Entry 7LXM (electron microscopy, 3.41 A resolution); this record covers chains A and B of the 12 polymer chains in the assembly.

# Chain A
Protein: HIV-1 Env glycoprotein gp120
Source organism: Human immunodeficiency virus 1
Sequence (493 residues; row label = number of the first residue in the row; note: 27 numbers in that range are skipped by the numbering (no residue carries them; nothing is unmodelled there); numbers below 1 keep their minus sign (Met-4 is residue -4)):
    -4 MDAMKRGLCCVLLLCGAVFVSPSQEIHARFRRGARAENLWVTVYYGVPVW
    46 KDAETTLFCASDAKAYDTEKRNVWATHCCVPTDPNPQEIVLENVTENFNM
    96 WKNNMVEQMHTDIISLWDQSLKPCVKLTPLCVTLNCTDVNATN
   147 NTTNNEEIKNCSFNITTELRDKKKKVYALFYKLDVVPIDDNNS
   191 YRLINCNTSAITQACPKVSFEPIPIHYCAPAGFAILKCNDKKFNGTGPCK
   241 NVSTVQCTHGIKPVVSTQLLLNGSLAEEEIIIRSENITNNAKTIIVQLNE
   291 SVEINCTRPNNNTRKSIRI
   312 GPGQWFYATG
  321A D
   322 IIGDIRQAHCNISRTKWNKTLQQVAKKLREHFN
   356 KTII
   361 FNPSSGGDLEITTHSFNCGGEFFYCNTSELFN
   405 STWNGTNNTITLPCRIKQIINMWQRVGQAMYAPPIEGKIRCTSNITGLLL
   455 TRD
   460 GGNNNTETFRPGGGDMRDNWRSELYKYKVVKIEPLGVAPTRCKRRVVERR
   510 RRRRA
Unresolved in the structure: -4 to 31, 147-151, 405-409, 460-462, 505-514
Disulfide bonds: Cys54-Cys74, Cys119-Cys205, Cys126-Cys196, Cys131-Cys157, Cys218-Cys247, Cys228-Cys239, Cys296-Cys331, Cys378-Cys445, Cys385-Cys418
Glycans and other covalent adducts: N-acetylglucosamine (NAG) linked to Asn88, Asn130, Asn160, Asn197, Asn234, Asn241, Asn262, Asn276, Asn289, Asn295, Asn301, Asn386, Asn392, Asn448; glycan linked to Asn138, Asn332
Reported in the primary citation:
  - post-translational modification sites: Asn138, Asn332
  - contacts within the chain: Arg308-Trp316 (cation-pi contact), Trp316-Tyr318 (hydrophobic contact)

# Chain B
Protein: HIV-1 Env glycoprotein gp41
Source organism: Human immunodeficiency virus 1
Sequence (153 residues; row label = number of the first residue in the row):
   512 AVGIGAVFLGFLGAAGSTMGAASMTLTVQARNLLSGIVQQQSNLLRAPEC
   562 QQHLLQLTVWGIKQLQARVLAVERYLKDQQLLGIWGCSGKLICCTNVPWN
   612 SSWSNKSQDEIWDNMTWMEWDKEINNYTDIIYSLIEESQNQQEKNEQELL
   662 ALD
Unresolved in the structure: 512-521, 546-566, 661-664
Disulfide bonds: Cys598-Cys604
Glycans and other covalent adducts: N-acetylglucosamine (NAG) linked to Asn611

# Interface between chain A and chain B
Residue-residue contacts (92):
  Leu34(A) with Pro609(B); Trp610(B), hydrogen bond (backbone-backbone); Gln619(B)
  Trp35(A) with Thr606(B); Asn607(B); Val608(B); Pro609(B); Trp610(B), hydrogen bond (backbone-side chain)
  Val36(A) with Thr606(B), hydrogen bond (backbone-side chain); Val608(B), hydrogen bond (backbone-backbone); Trp610(B); Ile642(B), hydrophobic; Ile646(B), hydrophobic
  Thr37(A) with Ile603(B); Cys604(B); Cys605(B)
  Val38(A) with Leu593(B), hydrophobic; Trp596(B), hydrophobic; Leu602(B); Ile603(B); Cys604(B), hydrogen bond (backbone-backbone); Ile646(B), hydrophobic
  Tyr39(A) with Leu602(B); Ile603(B), hydrophobic; Trp623(B); Trp628(B), hydrophobic
  Tyr40(A) with Leu537(B); Ala541(B), hydrophobic; Leu544(B); Gln590(B); Leu593(B), hydrophobic; Leu602(B), hydrogen bond (backbone-backbone)
  Gly41(A) with Leu537(B); Gln540(B)
  Val42(A) with Leu537(B); Trp628(B), hydrophobic
  Pro43(A) with Leu523(B); Gln540(B); Trp628(B)
  Val44(A) with Trp628(B), hydrophobic; Met629(B), hydrophobic
  Trp45(A) with Leu523(B), hydrophobic; Ala526(B), hydrophobic; Met629(B)
  Lys46(A) with Asp632(B), salt bridge
  Thr51(A) with Lys574(B); Gln575(B)
  Leu52(A) with Gln575(B), hydrogen bond (backbone-side chain)
  Phe53(A) with Gln575(B)
  Cys54(A) with Trp571(B), hydrophobic
  Thr71(A) with Trp571(B)
  Cys73(A) with Trp571(B), hydrogen bond (backbone-side chain)
  Ile84(A) with Phe522(B); Gly524(B)
  Leu86(A) with Leu523(B)
  Glu87(A) with Gly527(B)
  Asp107(A) with Lys574(B), salt bridge
  Gln114(A) with Thr569(B), hydrogen bond
  Ala221(A) with Asn543(B); Leu545(B)
  Gly222(A) with Asn543(B)
  Ala224(A) with Phe522(B), hydrophobic
  Thr244(A) with Leu523(B)
  Ile491(A) with Phe522(B), hydrophobic; Arg585(B), hydrogen bond (backbone-side chain)
  Glu492(A) with Arg585(B), salt bridge
  Leu494(A) with Leu592(B), hydrophobic; Leu593(B), hydrophobic; Tyr643(B), hydrogen bond (backbone-side chain)
  Gly495(A) with Tyr643(B)
  Val496(A) with Trp610(B), hydrophobic; Trp631(B), hydrogen bond (backbone-side chain)
  Ala497(A) with Met530(B), hydrophobic; Trp610(B); Trp623(B), hydrophobic; Trp628(B), hydrophobic; Trp631(B)
  Pro498(A) with Trp610(B); Gln619(B), hydrogen bond (backbone-side chain); Ile622(B), hydrophobic; Trp623(B), hydrogen bond (backbone-side chain); Trp631(B)
  Thr499(A) with Gln619(B)
  Arg500(A) with Gln619(B), hydrogen bond
  Cys501(A) with Cys605(B), disulfide
  Lys502(A) with Cys605(B)
  Arg503(A) with Trp596(B), hydrogen bond (side chain-backbone); Cys604(B); Cys605(B), hydrogen bond (side chain-backbone); Thr606(B); Gln650(B)
  Arg504(A) with Glu654(B), salt bridge
Interface residues without a listed pair, chain A (47 interface residues in all): Asn33, Cys74, Asn88, Leu111, Lys490, Pro493
Interface residues without a listed pair, chain B (51 interface residues in all): Ala525, Ala533, Thr536, Ala578, Ala582, Asp589, Gly597, Cys598, Trp614
Inter-chain disulfides: Cys501(A)-Cys605(B)

# Overview
Chain A and chain B form an interface of 47 and 51 residues respectively, with 1 disulfide bond, 17 hydrogen
bonds and 4 salt bridges. Polar pairs include Lys46(A)-Asp632(B), Asp107(A)-Lys574(B) and Glu492(A)-Arg585(B).
From the paper: modification sites Asn138(A) and Asn332(A); contacts within the chain involving Trp316(A),
Arg308(A) and Tyr318(A).
Here chain A is HIV-1 Env glycoprotein gp120 and chain B is HIV-1 Env glycoprotein gp41, both from Human
immunodeficiency virus 1. Entry 7LXM (Cryo-EM structure of ConM SOSIP.v7 (ConM) in complex with bNAb PGT122)
was determined by electron microscopy together with 7LX2, 7LX3 and 7LXN from the same study.
